Entry 1SOO (X-ray diffraction, 2.60 A resolution); this record covers chain A.

[Chain A]
Name: Adenylosuccinate synthetase
Source organism: Escherichia coli
Notes: EC 6.3.4.4
UniProtKB: P0A7D4 (PURA_ECOLI); numbering as in UniProt (aligned over 1-431)
Amino-acid sequence (431 residues; numbered 1 to 431; the number before each row is that of its first residue):
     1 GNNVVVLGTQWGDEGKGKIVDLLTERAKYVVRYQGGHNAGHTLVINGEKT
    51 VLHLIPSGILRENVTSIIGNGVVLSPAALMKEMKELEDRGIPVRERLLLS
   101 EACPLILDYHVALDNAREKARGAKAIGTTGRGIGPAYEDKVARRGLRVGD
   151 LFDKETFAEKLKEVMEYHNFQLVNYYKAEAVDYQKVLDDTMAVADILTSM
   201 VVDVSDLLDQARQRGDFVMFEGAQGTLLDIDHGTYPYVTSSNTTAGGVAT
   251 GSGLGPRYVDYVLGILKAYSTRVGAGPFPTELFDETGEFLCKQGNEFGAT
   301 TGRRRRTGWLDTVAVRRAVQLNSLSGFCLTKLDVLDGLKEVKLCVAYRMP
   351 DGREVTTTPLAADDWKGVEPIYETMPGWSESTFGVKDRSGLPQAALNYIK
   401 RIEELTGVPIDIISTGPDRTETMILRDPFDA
Covalent attachments: beta-mercaptoethanol (BME) linked to C291
Ion coordination: Na+: D13, G40 (together with sulfate ion)
Small-molecule neighbours: hydantocidin-5'-phosphate (H5P): W11, N38, A39, I126, G127, T128, T129, G130, I133, R143, Q224, L228, V238, T239, V273, G274, R303
Curated features (UniProtKB/Swiss-Prot):
  - binding site (IMP): R144, R304
  - binding site (GTP): R306
  - mutagenesis: R144 (R144L: Does not reduce catalytic efficiency), R304 (R304L: Reduces catalytic efficiency by 87%)

[In short]
Chain A binds hydantocidin-5'-phosphate. D13 and G40 form the Na+ site. From UniProt: IMP-binding residues
R144 and R304, GTP-binding residue R306 and 2 mutagenesis sites.
Chain A is Adenylosuccinate synthetase (Escherichia coli); the structure, Adenylosuccinate synthetase
inhibited by hydantocidin 5'-monophosphate, was determined by X-ray diffraction, deposited together with 1SON.
